9IV1 - chains S and B of the 5 polymer chains in the assembly; structure by electron microscopy, 2.98 A resolution.

== Chain S ==
Molecule: scFv16
Source organism: synthetic construct
Notes: antibody fragment or engineered binder
Sequence (267 residues; each row starts with the number of its first residue; note: 3 numbers in that range are skipped by the numbering (no residue carries them; nothing is unmodelled there); a row labelled like 120A-120P holds insertion residues (120A, then the next letters in order)):
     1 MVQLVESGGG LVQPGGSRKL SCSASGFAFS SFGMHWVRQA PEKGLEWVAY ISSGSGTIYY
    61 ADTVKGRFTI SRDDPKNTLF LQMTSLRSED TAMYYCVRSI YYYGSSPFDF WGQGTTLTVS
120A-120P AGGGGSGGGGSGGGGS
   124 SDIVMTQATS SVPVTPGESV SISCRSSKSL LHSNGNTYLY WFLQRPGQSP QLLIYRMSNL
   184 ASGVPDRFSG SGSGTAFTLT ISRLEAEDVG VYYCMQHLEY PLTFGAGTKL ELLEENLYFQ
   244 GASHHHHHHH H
Not modelled in the structure: 1, 120A-120P, 236-254

== Chain B ==
Molecule: Guanine nucleotide-binding protein G(I)/G(S)/G(T) subunit beta-1
Source organism: Homo sapiens
UniProt: P62873 (GBB1_HUMAN); residues 2-340 here = UniProt positions 2-340
Sequence (344 residues; each row starts with the number of its first residue; numbers below 1 keep their minus sign (Gly-3 is residue -3)):
    -3 GSLLQSELDQ LRQEAEQLKN QIRDARKACA DATLSQITNN IDPVGRIQMR TRRTLRGHLA
    57 KIYAMHWGTD SRLLVSASQD GKLIIWDSYT TNKVHAIPLR SSWVMTCAYA PSGNYVACGG
   117 LDNICSIYNL KTREGNVRVS RELAGHTGYL SCCRFLDDNQ IVTSSGDTTC ALWDIETGQQ
   177 TTTFTGHTGD VMSLSLAPDT RLFVSGACDA SAKLWDVREG MCRQTFTGHE SDINAICFFP
   237 NGNAFATGSD DATCRLFDLR ADQELMTYSH DNIICGITSV SFSKSGRLLL AGYDDFNCNV
   297 WDALKADRAG VLAGHDNRVS CLGVTDDGMA VATGSWDSFL KIWN
Not modelled in the structure: -3 to 2
Construct notes: expression tag (-3 to 1)
UniProt features mapped onto this chain:
  - modified residue: Ser2 (N-acetylserine), His266 (Phosphohistidine)

== How chain S and chain B interact ==
Pairs across the interface (12):
  Val2(S) with Arg129(B)
  Phe27(S) with Glu130(B)
  Ala28(S) with Glu130(B), hydrogen bond (backbone-backbone); Asn132(B)
  Phe32(S) with Glu130(B); Gly131(B)
  Arg98(S) with Arg129(B), hydrogen bond (side chain-backbone)
  Tyr102(S) with Val90(B), hydrophobic; His91(B)
  Tyr103(S) with Asp66(B), hydrogen bond; Arg68(B); Leu69(B), hydrophobic
Other interface residues (no listed pair), chain S (10 interface residues in all): Gly26, Ile100, Gly104
Other interface residues (no listed pair), chain B (13 interface residues in all): Asp83, Leu126, Lys127, Thr128

== In short ==
10 residues of chain S face 13 of chain B across their interface; the contacts include 3 hydrogen bonds. Polar
contacts include Arg98(S)-Arg129(B), Tyr103(S)-Asp66(B) and Ala28(S)-Glu130(B).
Here chain S is scFv16 (synthetic construct) and chain B is Guanine nucleotide-binding protein G(I)/G(S)/G(T)
subunit beta-1 (Homo sapiens). Entry 9IV1 (Identification, structure and agonist design of an androgen
membrane receptor) was determined by electron microscopy, deposited together with 8X9S, 8X9T, 8X9U and 9IV2.
